Entry 6XZR (electron microscopy, 3.30 A resolution); this record covers chains AP1 and CP1 of the 8 polymer chains in the assembly.

# Chain AP1
Molecule: Polymerase acidic protein
Source organism: Influenza C virus (strain C/Johannesburg/1/1966)
Notes: EC 3.1.-.-
UniProt: Q9IMP5 (PA_INCJH); residue numbers follow UniProt; this construct covers 1-709
Amino-acid sequence (709 residues; numbered 1 to 709; the number before each row is that of its first residue):
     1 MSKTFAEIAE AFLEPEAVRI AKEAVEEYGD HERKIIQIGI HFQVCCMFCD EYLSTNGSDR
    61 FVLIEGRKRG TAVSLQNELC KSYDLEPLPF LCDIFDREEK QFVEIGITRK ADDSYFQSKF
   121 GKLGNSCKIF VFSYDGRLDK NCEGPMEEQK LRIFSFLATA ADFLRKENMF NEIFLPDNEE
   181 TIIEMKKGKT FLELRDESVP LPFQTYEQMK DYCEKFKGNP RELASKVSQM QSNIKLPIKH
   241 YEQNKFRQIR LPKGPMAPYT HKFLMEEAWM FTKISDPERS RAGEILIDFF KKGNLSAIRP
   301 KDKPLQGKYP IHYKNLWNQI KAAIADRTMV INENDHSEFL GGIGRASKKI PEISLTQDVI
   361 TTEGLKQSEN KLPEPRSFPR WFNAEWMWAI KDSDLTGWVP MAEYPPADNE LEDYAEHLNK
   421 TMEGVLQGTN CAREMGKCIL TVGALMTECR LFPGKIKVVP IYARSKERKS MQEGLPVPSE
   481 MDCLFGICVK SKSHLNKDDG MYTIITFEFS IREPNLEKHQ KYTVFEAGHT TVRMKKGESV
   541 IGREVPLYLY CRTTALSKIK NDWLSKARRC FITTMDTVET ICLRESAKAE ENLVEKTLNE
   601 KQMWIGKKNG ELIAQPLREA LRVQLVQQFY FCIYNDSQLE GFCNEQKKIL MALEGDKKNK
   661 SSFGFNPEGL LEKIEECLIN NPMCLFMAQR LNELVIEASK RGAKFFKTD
Not modelled in the structure: 1, 533-542, 708-709

# Chain CP1
Molecule: Polymerase basic protein 2
Source organism: Influenza C virus (strain C/Johannesburg/1/1966)
UniProt: Q9IMP3 (PB2_INCJH); numbering as in UniProt (aligned over 1-774)
Amino-acid sequence (920 residues; numbered 1 to 920; the number before each row is that of its first residue):
     1 MSLLLTIAKE YKRLCQDAKA AQMMTVGTVS NYTTFKKWTT SRKEKNPSLR MRWAMSSKFP
    61 IIANKRMLEE AQIPKEHNNV ALWEDTEDVS KRDHVLASAS CINYWNFCGP CVNNSEVIKE
   121 VYKSRFGRLE RRKEIMWKEL RFTLVDRQRR RVDTQPVEQR LRTGEIKDLQ MWTLFEDEAP
   181 LASKFILDNY GLVKEMRSKF ANKPLNKEVV AHMLEKQFNP ESRFLPVFGA IRPERMELIH
   241 ALGGETWIQE ANTAGISNVD QRKNDIRAVC RKVCLAANAS IMNAKSKLVE YIKSTSMRIG
   301 ETERKLEELI LETDDVSPEV TLCKSALGGQ LGKTLSFGPM LLKKISGSGV KVKDTVYIQG
   361 VRAVQFEYWS EQEEFYGEYK SATALFSRKE RSLEWITIGG GINEDRKRLL AMCMIFCRDG
   421 DYFKDAPATI TMADLSTKLG REIPYQYVMM NWIQKSEDNL EALLYSRGIV ETNPGKMGSS
   481 MGIDGSKRAI KSLRAVTIQS GKIDMPESKE KIHLELSDNL EAFDSSGRIV ATILDLPSDK
   541 KVTFQDVSFQ HPDLAVLRDE KTAITKGYEA LIKRLGTGDN DIPSLIAKKD YLSLYNLPEV
   601 KLMAPLIRPN RKGVYSRVAR KLVSTQVTTG HYSLHELIKV LPFTYFAPKQ GMFEGRLFFS
   661 NDSFVEPGVN NNVFSWSKAD SSKIYCHGIA IRVPLVVGDE HMDTSLALLE GFSVCENDPR
   721 APMVTRQDLI DVGFGQKVRL FVGQGSVRTF KRTASQRAAS SDVNKNVKKI KMSNENLYFQ
   781 GELKTAALAQ HDEAVDNKFN KEQQNAFYEI LHLPNLNEEQ RNAFIQSLKD DPSQSANLLA
   841 EAKKLNDAQA PKVDNKFNKE QQNAFYEILH LPNLNEEQRN AFIQSLKADP SQSANLLAEA
   901 KKLNGAQAPK VDANSAGKST
Not modelled in the structure: 773-920
Sequence notes: expression tag (775-920)
What the authors report for this chain:
  - higher-order assembly contacts with a neighbouring Polymerase acidic protein: E139

# How chain AP1 and chain CP1 interact
Pairs across the interface - 63 pairs, chain AP1 then chain CP1:
  E7(AP1) with Q330(CP1), hydrogen bond
  E10(AP1) with G328(CP1); H513(CP1), salt bridge
  E14(AP1) with S760(CP1)
  E16(AP1) with V763(CP1); N764(CP1), hydrogen bond (side chain-backbone); V767(CP1)
  F42(AP1) with V767(CP1), hydrophobic
  Q43(AP1) with A759(CP1)
  C46(AP1) with D762(CP1); V763(CP1), hydrophobic; N766(CP1), hydrogen bond (backbone-side chain)
  C49(AP1) with N766(CP1)
  D50(AP1) with R757(CP1), hydrogen bond (backbone-side chain); D762(CP1)
  E51(AP1) with D762(CP1)
  Y52(AP1) with R757(CP1)
  D59(AP1) with K769(CP1), salt bridge
  R67(AP1) with K769(CP1), hydrogen bond (side chain-backbone); I770(CP1)
  Y134(AP1) with R748(CP1), hydrogen bond (backbone-side chain)
  D135(AP1) with R748(CP1)
  G136(AP1) with N717(CP1)
  E147(AP1) with K751(CP1), salt bridge
  E148(AP1) with R757(CP1), salt bridge
  K150(AP1) with E716(CP1), salt bridge
  L151(AP1) with S713(CP1); V714(CP1); C715(CP1), hydrophobic
  R152(AP1) with S755(CP1); R757(CP1); A758(CP1), hydrogen bond (side chain-backbone); A759(CP1); D762(CP1), salt bridge
  A158(AP1) with R748(CP1)
  D162(AP1) with L181(CP1)
  K166(AP1) with K167(CP1)
  D408(AP1) with R132(CP1), salt bridge
  N409(AP1) with W137(CP1); Q249(CP1)
  E410(AP1) with E139(CP1); L140(CP1), hydrogen bond (side chain-backbone); Q249(CP1)
  L411(AP1) with W247(CP1), hydrophobic; Q249(CP1)
  M446(AP1) with W53(CP1)
  C449(AP1) with W53(CP1)
  R450(AP1) with W53(CP1), hydrogen bond (side chain-backbone); S56(CP1); S57(CP1), hydrogen bond
  L451(AP1) with S56(CP1)
  L495(AP1) with W53(CP1), hydrophobic
  K558(AP1) with R50(CP1)
  D562(AP1) with L49(CP1); R52(CP1)
  S565(AP1) with R52(CP1)
  K566(AP1) with S48(CP1)
  L583(AP1) with F142(CP1), hydrophobic; T246(CP1)
  R584(AP1) with E245(CP1), salt bridge
  E590(AP1) with F142(CP1); T143(CP1)
  N592(AP1) with F142(CP1)
Other interface residues (no listed pair), chain AP1 (51 interface residues in all): L63, R137, L138, F154, S155, R165, D498, S586, A587, E591
Other interface residues (no listed pair), chain CP1 (46 interface residues in all): N46, K138, L144, T753, K765

# Summary
The interface between chain AP1 and chain CP1 involves 51 residues on one side and 46 on the other, with 10
hydrogen bonds and 8 salt bridges. Polar contacts include E10(AP1)-H513(CP1), D59(AP1)-K769(CP1) and
E147(AP1)-K751(CP1). The paper reports higher-order assembly contacts with a neighbouring Polymerase acidic
protein through E139(CP1).
Chain AP1 is Polymerase acidic protein and chain CP1 is Polymerase basic protein 2, both from Influenza C
virus (strain C/Johannesburg/1/1966); the structure, Influenza C virus polymerase in complex with chicken
ANP32A - Subclass 1, was determined by electron microscopy, deposited together with 6XZD, 6XZG, 6XZP, 6XZQ and
6Y0C.
